Entry 4N7K (X-ray diffraction, 2.85 A resolution); this record covers chains H and L of the 3 polymer chains in the assembly.

Chain H:
Name: Reaction Center H Chain
From: Rhodobacter sphaeroides
UniProtKB: P0C0Y7 (RCEH_RHOSH); numbering as in UniProt (aligned over 11-251)
Chain sequence (241 residues; numbered 11 to 251; the number before each row is that of its first residue):
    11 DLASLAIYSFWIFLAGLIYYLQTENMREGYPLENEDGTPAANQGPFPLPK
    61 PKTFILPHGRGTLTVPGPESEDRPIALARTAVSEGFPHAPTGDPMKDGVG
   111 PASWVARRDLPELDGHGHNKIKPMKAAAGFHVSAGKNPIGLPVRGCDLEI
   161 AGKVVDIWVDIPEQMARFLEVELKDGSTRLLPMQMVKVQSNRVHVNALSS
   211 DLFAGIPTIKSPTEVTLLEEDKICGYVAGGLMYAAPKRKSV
Residues lining bound ligands: glucosyl-galactosyl diacyl-glycerol (GGD; nonadec-10-enoic acid 2-[3,4-dihydroxy-6-hydroxymethyl-5-(3,4,5-trihydroxy-6-hydroxymethyl-tetrahydro-pyran-2-yloxy)-tetrahydro-pyran-2-yloxy] -1-octadec-9-enoyloxymethyl-ethyl ester): I28, Q32, Y40, L42, N52, G54, P55, F56, E94

Chain L:
Name: Reaction center protein L chain
From: Rhodobacter sphaeroides
UniProtKB: P0C0Y8 (RCEL_RHOSH); residues 1-281 here correspond to UniProt positions 2-282 (UniProt number = residue number + 1)
Chain sequence (281 residues; numbered 1 to 281; the number before each row is that of its first residue):
     1 ALLSFERKYRVPGGTLVGGNLFDFWVGPFYVGFFGVATFFFAALGIILIA
    51 WSAVLQGTWNPQLISVYPPALEYGLGGAPLAKGGLWQIITICATGAFVSW
   101 ALREVEICRKLGIGYHIPFAFAFAILAYLTLVLFRPVMMGAWGYAFPYGI
   151 WTHLDWVSNTGYTYGNFHYNPAHMIAISFFFTNALALALHGALVLSAANP
   201 EKGKEMRTPDHEDTFFRDLVGYSIGTLGIHRLGLLLSLSAVFFSALCMII
   251 TGTIWFDQWVDWWQWWVKLPWWANIPGGING
Metal / ion sites: Zn ion site 1 near H153 (its only coordinating residue here); Zn ion site 2 near H173 (its only coordinating residue here); Fe ion: H190, H230 (shared with 3 residues of chain M)
Residues lining bound ligands:
  - 2GO ([methyl 9-acetyl-14-ethyl-20-hydroxy-4,8,13,18-tetramethyl-3-{3-oxo-3-[(3,7,11,15-tetramethylhexadec-2-en-1-yl)oxy]propyl}-3,4,20,21-tetradehydrophorbine-21-carboxylatato(2-)-kappa~4~N~23~,N~24~,N~25~,N~26~]zinc), molecule 1: T38, F41, A42, G45, I49, I89, C92, A93, A96, F97, W100, E104, I117, A120, F121, F123, A124, Y128, F146, Y148, G149, I150, H153, L238, V241
  - 2GO, molecule 2: I46, Y128, L131, F146, I150, W151, H153, L154, W156, V157
  - 2GO, molecule 3: F97, F121, A124, I125, A127, Y128, L131, W156, V157, S158, T160, G161, Y162, N166, F167, H168, H173, A176, I177, F180, F181, S244, A245, C247, M248
  - 2GO, molecule 4: V157, Y162, H168, F181
  - 2GO, molecule 5: H168, H173, M174, I177, S178, F181, T182, L185
  - 2GO, molecule 6: F181, A184, L185, A188, L189, F216, L219, V220
  - glucosyl-galactosyl diacyl-glycerol (GGD; nonadec-10-enoic acid 2-[3,4-dihydroxy-6-hydroxymethyl-5-(3,4,5-trihydroxy-6-hydroxymethyl-tetrahydro-pyran-2-yloxy)-tetrahydro-pyran-2-yloxy] -1-octadec-9-enoyloxymethyl-ethyl ester): A1, G27, P28, F29
  - heptane-1,2,3-triol (HTO), molecule 1: F41, L44, I88, I91, C92
  - heptane-1,2,3-triol (HTO), molecule 2: Q87, T90, I91, T94, L133, W142
  - 1,2-diacyl-sn-glycero-3-phosphocholine (PC1): V220, G221, Y222
  - ubiquinone-10 (U10), molecule 1: F29, Y30, V31, G35, T38, F39, W100, R103
  - ubiquinone-10 (U10), molecule 2: T182, L185, A186, L189, H190, L193, V194, E212, D213, F216, Y222, S223, I224, G225, T226, I229, L232

Chain H / chain L interface:
Pairs across the interface - 67 pairs, chain H then chain L:
  G39(H) - L3(L)
  G39(H) - S4(L)  hydrogen bond (backbone-backbone)
  G39(H) - F5(L)
  Y40(H) - L3(L)  hydrophobic
  L42(H) - A1(L)  hydrophobic
  L42(H) - L2(L)
  L42(H) - L3(L)  hydrophobic
  E43(H) - A1(L)
  E43(H) - L2(L)  hydrogen bond (backbone-backbone)
  E43(H) - S4(L)
  E45(H) - R7(L)
  A50(H) - A1(L)  hydrophobic
  K62(H) - N199(L)  hydrogen bond
  F64(H) - A198(L)
  F64(H) - M206(L)  hydrophobic
  I65(H) - G203(L)
  I65(H) - K204(L)
  I65(H) - E205(L)
  I65(H) - M206(L)  hydrogen bond (backbone-backbone)
  L66(H) - E205(L)
  P67(H) - E205(L)
  P67(H) - M206(L)
  H68(H) - E205(L)  hydrogen bond (backbone-side chain)
  E79(H) - S4(L)  hydrogen bond
  E81(H) - S4(L)
  E81(H) - F5(L)
  E81(H) - K8(L)  salt bridge
  R83(H) - K8(L)
  I85(H) - K8(L)
  L87(H) - R7(L)
  L87(H) - K8(L)
  A88(H) - R7(L)
  R89(H) - R7(L)
  G95(H) - F24(L)
  G95(H) - W25(L)  hydrogen bond (backbone-backbone)
  P97(H) - R10(L)
  P97(H) - V11(L)
  P97(H) - P12(L)
  P97(H) - D23(L)
  P97(H) - W25(L)
  H98(H) - R7(L)  hydrogen bond
  H98(H) - R10(L)  hydrogen bond (backbone-backbone)
  H98(H) - V11(L)
  H98(H) - P12(L)
  V109(H) - K8(L)
  G110(H) - K8(L)  hydrogen bond (backbone-backbone)
  G110(H) - Y9(L)
  G110(H) - V11(L)
  P111(H) - V11(L)
  P111(H) - K110(L)
  P111(H) - G112(L)
  S113(H) - K8(L)  hydrogen bond (side chain-backbone)
  S113(H) - Y9(L)
  V115(H) - Y9(L)
  D124(H) - D210(L)
  G125(H) - T208(L)
  G125(H) - D210(L)  hydrogen bond (backbone-side chain)
  P172(H) - D210(L)
  E173(H) - P209(L)
  E173(H) - T226(L)
  A238(H) - G112(L)
  M242(H) - P12(L)
  M242(H) - G13(L)
  M242(H) - G14(L)
  M242(H) - R109(L)
  M242(H) - K110(L)
  Y243(H) - V11(L)
Also at the interface, not in a pair above, chain H (41 interface residues in all): E94, F96, A99, P100, W114, K130, M175
Also at the interface, not in a pair above, chain L (32 interface residues in all): L111, D213, L227

In short:
The interface between chain H and chain L involves 41 residues on one side and 32 on the other; the contacts
include 12 hydrogen bonds and 1 salt bridge. Among the polar pairs are E81(H)-K8(L), K62(H)-N199(L) and
H68(H)-E205(L).
Here chain H is Reaction Center H Chain and chain L is Reaction center protein L chain, both from Rhodobacter
sphaeroides. Entry 4N7K (Zinc Substituted Reaction Center of the Rhodobacter sphaeroides) was determined by
X-ray diffraction (same publication as 4N7L).
